Entry 4O0H (X-ray diffraction, 1.97 A resolution); this record covers chains A and B.

[Chain A (and B)]
Name: Isoaspartyl peptidase/L-asparaginase
From: Homo sapiens
Notes: EC 3.4.19.5, 3.5.1.1; chain B of this document is another copy of the same molecule, construct and numbering; everything in this record applies to it too
UniProt: Q7L266 (ASGL1_HUMAN); numbering as in UniProt (aligned over 1-308)
Amino-acid sequence (309 residues; each row starts with the number of its first residue; numbering starts at 0):
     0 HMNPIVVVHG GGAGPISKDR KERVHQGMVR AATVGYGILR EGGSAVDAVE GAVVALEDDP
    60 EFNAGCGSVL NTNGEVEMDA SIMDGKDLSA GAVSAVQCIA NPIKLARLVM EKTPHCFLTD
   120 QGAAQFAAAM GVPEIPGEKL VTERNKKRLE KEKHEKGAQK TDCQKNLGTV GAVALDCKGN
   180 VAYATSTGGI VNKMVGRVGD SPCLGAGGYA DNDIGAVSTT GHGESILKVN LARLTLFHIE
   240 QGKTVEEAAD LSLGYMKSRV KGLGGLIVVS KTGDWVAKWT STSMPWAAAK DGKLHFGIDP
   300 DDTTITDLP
Disordered / not traced: 154-167
Differences from the reference sequence: expression tag (0)
Swiss-Prot annotation at these positions:
  - active site: T168 (Nucleophile)
  - binding site (substrate): R196 to D199, T219 to G222
  - modified residue: M1 (N-acetylmethionine)
  - natural variant: G178 (G178R: Found in a large family with early-onset recessive retinal degeneration)
  - mutagenesis: T168 (T168A/C: Abolishes activation by autocleavage. Abolishes enzyme activity; T168S: Strongly reduced enzyme activity)
Covalently attached groups: beta-L-aspartic acid (IAS) linked to T168
Metal / ion sites: Na+: L55, D58, F61, A63, C65
Residues lining bound ligands: beta-L-aspartic acid (IAS): T186, G188, I189, R196, G198, D199, S200, T219, G220, H221, G222, I225
Reported in the primary citation:
  - catalytic residues: T168, T219, G220
  - catalytic residues: T186 (proposed by the authors, not directly observed)
  - binding site for beta-L-aspartic acid: T168, R196, D199, T219, G220, G222
  - contacts within the chain: T168-T186
  - conformationally variable residues (loop rearrangement): G9

[Interface between chain A and chain B]
Pairs across the interface - 90 pairs, chain A then chain B:
  M82(A) with K227(B)
  G84(A) with R258(B), hydrogen bond (backbone-side chain)
  K85(A) with R258(B), hydrogen bond (backbone-side chain)
  D86(A) with V259(B)
  L87(A) with K227(B); V228(B), hydrophobic; R258(B); V259(B), hydrophobic
  S88(A) with K227(B)
  A94(A) with T118(B)
  T112(A) with M193(B)
  P113(A) with E223(B)
  H114(A) with K192(B); M193(B), hydrogen bond (side chain-backbone); R196(B); E223(B), salt bridge
  C115(A) with E223(B); L226(B), hydrophobic; K227(B), hydrogen bond
  F116(A) with R196(B); V197(B), hydrogen bond (backbone-backbone)
  L117(A) with M193(B), hydrophobic; G195(B); R196(B)
  T118(A) with A94(B); T118(B), hydrogen bond; G195(B), hydrogen bond (backbone-backbone); V197(B)
  D119(A) with D119(B); Q120(B), hydrogen bond (side chain-backbone)
  Q120(A) with D119(B), hydrogen bond (backbone-side chain); Q120(B)
  G121(A) with V194(B); G195(B)
  Q124(A) with V194(B)
  F125(A) with M193(B), hydrophobic
  K192(A) with H114(B)
  M193(A) with T112(B); H114(B), hydrogen bond (backbone-side chain); F125(B), hydrophobic
  V194(A) with L117(B); G121(B); Q124(B)
  G195(A) with F116(B); L117(B); T118(B), hydrogen bond (backbone-backbone)
  R196(A) with H114(B); F116(B); L117(B)
  V197(A) with F116(B), hydrogen bond (backbone-backbone); T118(B)
  C202(A) with F116(B), hydrophobic
  L203(A) with K227(B); N229(B), hydrogen bond (backbone-side chain)
  G204(A) with N229(B)
  Y208(A) with K227(B), hydrogen bond (side chain-backbone); V228(B)
  D210(A) with Y254(B), hydrogen bond; R258(B), salt bridge
  D212(A) with R258(B), salt bridge
  E223(A) with P113(B); H114(B), salt bridge; C115(B)
  L226(A) with C115(B), hydrophobic; L203(B)
  K227(A) with M82(B); L87(B); S88(B); C115(B); Y208(B), hydrogen bond (backbone-side chain)
  V228(A) with Y208(B)
  N229(A) with L203(B), hydrogen bond (side chain-backbone); G204(B); Y208(B); N229(B); R232(B)
  R232(A) with F236(B)
  F236(A) with L233(B), hydrophobic; F236(B), hydrophobic; Q240(B)
  E239(A) with F236(B)
  Q240(A) with F236(B); Q240(B)
  Y254(A) with L87(B); D210(B)
  R258(A) with G84(B), hydrogen bond (side chain-backbone); K85(B), hydrogen bond (side chain-backbone); L87(B); D210(B), salt bridge
  V259(A) with D86(B)
Other interface residues (no listed pair), chain A (47 interface residues in all): A89, S93, N211, L233
Other interface residues (no listed pair), chain B (46 interface residues in all): N72, A89, C202, N211, D212

[Overview]
Chain A and chain B form an interface of 47 and 46 residues respectively, with 19 hydrogen bonds and 5 salt
bridges. Polar contacts include H114(A)-E223(B), D210(A)-R258(B) and D212(A)-R258(B). The paper reports
catalytic residues T168(A), T219(A) and G220(A) among others; a binding site for beta-L-aspartic acid at
T168(A), R196(A) and D199(A) among others.
Chain A and chain B are both Isoaspartyl peptidase/L-asparaginase (Homo sapiens); the structure, Crystal
structure of human L-asparaginase protein with covalently linked substrate L-asparagine, was determined by
X-ray diffraction together with 4O0C, 4O0D, 4O0E, 4O0F and 4O0G from the same study.
